PDB entry 9I6T | X-ray diffraction, 1.30 A resolution | chains A and B

== Chain A ==
Name: 14-3-3 protein sigma
From: Homo sapiens
UniProt: P31947 (1433S_HUMAN); residues 1-231 here = UniProt positions 1-231
Amino-acid sequence (236 residues; row label = number of the first residue in the row; numbers below 1 keep their minus sign (Gly-4 is residue -4)):
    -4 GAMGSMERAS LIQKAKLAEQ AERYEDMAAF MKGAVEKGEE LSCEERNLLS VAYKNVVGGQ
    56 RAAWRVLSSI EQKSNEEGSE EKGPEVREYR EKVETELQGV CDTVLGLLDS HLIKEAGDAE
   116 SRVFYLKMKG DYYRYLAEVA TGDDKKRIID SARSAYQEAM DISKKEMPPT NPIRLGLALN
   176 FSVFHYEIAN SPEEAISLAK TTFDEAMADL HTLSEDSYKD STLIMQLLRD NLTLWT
Differences from the reference sequence: expression tag (-4 to 0)
Curated features (UniProtKB/Swiss-Prot):
  - site (Interaction with phosphoserine on interacting protein): Arg56, Arg129
  - modified residue (Phosphoserine): Ser5, Ser74
Ion coordination: Ca2+ site 1 near Glu2 (its only coordinating residue here); Ca2+ site 2: Glu35, Glu110, Glu188; Ca2+ site 3 near Glu89 (its only coordinating residue here)
Small-molecule neighbours: A1I0Q (2-chloranyl-N-[[4-[3-[(2-chloranyl-6-methyl-phenyl)amino]imidazo[1,2-a]pyridin-2-yl]phenyl]methyl]ethanamide): Cys38, Arg41, Asn42, Ser45, Glu115, Phe119, Lys122, Pro167, Ile168, Gly171, Asp215, Leu218, Ile219

== Chain B ==
Name: Estrogen receptor
UniProt: P03372 (ESR1_HUMAN); residue numbers follow UniProt; this construct covers 591-595
Amino-acid sequence (5 residues; each row starts with the number of its first residue):
   591 FPATV
Modified positions: Thr594 (phosphothreonine; TPO)

== How chain A and chain B interact ==
Contacting residue pairs (19):
  Lys49(A) with Thr594(B)
  Arg56(A) with Thr594(B)
  Arg60(A) with Phe591(B)
  Lys122(A) with Val595(B), hydrogen bond (side chain-backbone)
  Arg129(A) with Thr594(B)
  Tyr130(A) with Thr594(B)
  Gly171(A) with Val595(B)
  Leu174(A) with Ala593(B); Thr594(B); Val595(B), hydrophobic
  Asn175(A) with Thr594(B); Val595(B), hydrogen bond (side chain-backbone)
  Val178(A) with Pro592(B), hydrophobic; Ala593(B); Thr594(B)
  Leu222(A) with Val595(B), hydrophobic
  Asn226(A) with Pro592(B); Ala593(B), hydrogen bond (side chain-backbone)
  Trp230(A) with Pro592(B), hydrophobic
Interface residues without a listed pair, chain A (16 interface residues in all): Asp126, Glu182, Leu229

== Overview ==
16 residues of chain A face 5 of chain B across their interface; the contacts include 3 hydrogen bonds. Polar
pairs include Lys122(A)-Val595(B), Asn175(A)-Val595(B) and Asn226(A)-Ala593(B). Chain A binds compound A1I0Q.
Glu35(A), Glu110(A) and Glu188(A) form the Ca2+ site 2.
Here chain A is 14-3-3 protein sigma (Homo sapiens) and chain B is Estrogen receptor. Entry 9I6T (14-3-3sigma
binding to the ERa peptide and compound 32) was determined by X-ray diffraction, deposited together with 9I6S,
9I6U, 9I6V, 9I6W, 9I6X, 9I6Y and 7 further entries.
